2AYB - chains A and B of the 4 polymer chains in the assembly; structure by X-ray diffraction, 3.20 A resolution.

# Chain A (and B)
Molecule: Regulatory protein E2
Organism: Human papillomavirus type 6a
Notes: fragment: C Terminal Domain; chain B of this document is another copy of the same molecule, construct and numbering; everything in this record applies to it too
UniProt: Q84294 (VE2_HPV6A); the construct lacks a stretch of the UniProt sequence, so the offset changes along the chain: 281-304 = UniProt 282-305; 305-366 = UniProt 307-368
Chain sequence (87 residues; row label = number of the first residue in the row):
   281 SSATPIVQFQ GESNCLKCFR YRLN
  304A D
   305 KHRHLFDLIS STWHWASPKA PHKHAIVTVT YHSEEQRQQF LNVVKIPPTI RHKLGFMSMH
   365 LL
Differences from the reference sequence: variant Met-361 (Leu365 in Q84294)

# Interface between chain A and chain B
Residue-residue contacts (59; chain A residue first):
  Ile-286(A) / Leu-365(B)  hydrophobic
  Gln-288(A) / Leu-365(B)  hydrogen bond (side chain-backbone)
  Arg-300(A) / Ala-320(B)
  Asn-304(A) / Ser-321(B)
  Asp-311(A) / Lys-323(B)  salt bridge
  Leu-312(A) / Trp-319(B)  hydrophobic
  Leu-312(A) / Lys-323(B)
  Leu-312(A) / Pro-325(B)
  Ile-313(A) / Trp-319(B)
  Ile-313(A) / Ala-320(B)  hydrogen bond (backbone-backbone)
  Ile-313(A) / Ser-321(B)
  Ser-314(A) / Trp-317(B)
  Ser-314(A) / His-318(B)
  Ser-314(A) / Trp-319(B)
  Ser-314(A) / Ala-320(B)
  Ser-315(A) / Trp-317(B)
  Ser-315(A) / His-318(B)  hydrogen bond (backbone-backbone)
  Ser-315(A) / Ala-320(B)
  Trp-317(A) / Ser-314(B)
  Trp-317(A) / Ser-315(B)
  Trp-317(A) / Trp-317(B)  hydrophobic
  His-318(A) / Ser-314(B)
  His-318(A) / Ser-315(B)  hydrogen bond (backbone-backbone)
  Trp-319(A) / Leu-312(B)  hydrophobic
  Trp-319(A) / Ile-313(B)
  Trp-319(A) / Ser-314(B)
  Trp-319(A) / Thr-334(B)
  Trp-319(A) / Leu-366(B)  hydrophobic
  Ala-320(A) / Arg-300(B)
  Ala-320(A) / Ile-313(B)  hydrogen bond (backbone-backbone)
  Ala-320(A) / Ser-314(B)
  Ala-320(A) / Ser-315(B)
  Ser-321(A) / Asn-304(B)
  Ser-321(A) / Ile-313(B)
  Lys-323(A) / Asp-311(B)  salt bridge
  Lys-323(A) / Leu-312(B)
  Pro-325(A) / Leu-312(B)
  Pro-325(A) / Leu-366(B)
  His-326(A) / Leu-366(B)
  Thr-334(A) / Trp-319(B)
  Lys-357(A) / His-364(B)  hydrogen bond (side chain-backbone)
  Leu-358(A) / His-364(B)  hydrogen bond (backbone-side chain)
  Leu-358(A) / Leu-365(B)
  Gly-359(A) / Ser-362(B)
  Gly-359(A) / Leu-365(B)
  Phe-360(A) / Met-361(B)
  Phe-360(A) / Ser-362(B)  hydrogen bond (backbone-side chain)
  Met-361(A) / Phe-360(B)
  Ser-362(A) / Gly-359(B)
  Ser-362(A) / Phe-360(B)  hydrogen bond (side chain-backbone)
  His-364(A) / Lys-357(B)  hydrogen bond (backbone-side chain)
  His-364(A) / Leu-358(B)  hydrogen bond (side chain-backbone)
  Leu-365(A) / Ile-286(B)  hydrophobic
  Leu-365(A) / Gln-288(B)  hydrogen bond (backbone-side chain)
  Leu-365(A) / Lys-357(B)
  Leu-365(A) / Leu-358(B)
  Leu-366(A) / Trp-319(B)  hydrophobic
  Leu-366(A) / Pro-325(B)
  Leu-366(A) / His-326(B)
Other interface residues (no listed pair), chain A (32 interface residues in all): Arg-307, Phe-310, Pro-322, Ala-324, His-336
Other interface residues (no listed pair), chain B (33 interface residues in all): Gln-290, Arg-307, Phe-310, Pro-322, Ala-324, His-336

# In short
32 residues of chain A and 33 residues of chain B are in contact; the contacts include 12 hydrogen bonds and 2
salt bridges. Polar contacts include Asp-311(A)/Lys-323(B), Gln-288(A)/Leu-365(B) and Lys-357(A)/His-364(B).
Chain A and chain B are both Regulatory protein E2 (Human papillomavirus type 6a); the structure, Crystal
structure of HPV6a E2 DNA Binding Domain bound to a 16 base pair DNA target, was determined by X-ray
diffraction (same publication as 2AYG).
